7PX9 - chains A and G of the 7 polymer chains in the assembly; structure by electron microscopy, 3.80 A resolution.

# Chain A
Name: AAA ATPase forming ring-shaped complexes
Source organism: Mycobacterium tuberculosis
Reference sequence: A0A045JPX7 (A0A045JPX7_MYCTX); residues 1-609 here = UniProt positions 1-609
Amino-acid sequence (609 residues; numbered 1 to 609; the number before each row is that of its first residue):
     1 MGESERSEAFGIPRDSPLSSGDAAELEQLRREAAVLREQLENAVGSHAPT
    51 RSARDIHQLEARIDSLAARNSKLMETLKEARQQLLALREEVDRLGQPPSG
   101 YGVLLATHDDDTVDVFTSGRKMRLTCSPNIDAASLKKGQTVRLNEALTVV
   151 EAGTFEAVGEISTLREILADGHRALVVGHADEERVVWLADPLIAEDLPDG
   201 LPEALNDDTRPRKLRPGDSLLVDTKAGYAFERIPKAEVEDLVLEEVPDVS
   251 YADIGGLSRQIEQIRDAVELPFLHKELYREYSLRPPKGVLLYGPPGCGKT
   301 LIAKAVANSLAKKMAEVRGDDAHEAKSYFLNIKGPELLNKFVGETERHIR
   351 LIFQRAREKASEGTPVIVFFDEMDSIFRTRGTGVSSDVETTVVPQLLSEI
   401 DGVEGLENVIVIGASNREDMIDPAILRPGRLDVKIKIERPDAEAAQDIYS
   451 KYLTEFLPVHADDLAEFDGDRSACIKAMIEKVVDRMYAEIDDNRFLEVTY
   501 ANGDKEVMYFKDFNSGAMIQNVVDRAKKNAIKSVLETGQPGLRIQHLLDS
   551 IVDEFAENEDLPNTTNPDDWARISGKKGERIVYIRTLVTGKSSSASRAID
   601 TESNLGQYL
Unresolved in the structure: 1-96, 194-210, 316-325, 385-387, 590-609
Metal / ion sites: Mg2+: Thr300 (together with ATP)
Small-molecule neighbours: ATP (adenosine-5'-triphosphate): Asp253, Ile254, Gly255, Pro295, Gly296, Cys297, Gly298, Lys299, Thr300, Leu301, Asn416, Ile448, Tyr452, Gly516, Ala517, Gln520
Reported in the primary citation:
  - mutagenesis - K340A: abolished catalytic activity on ATP
  - mutagenesis - K340A: decreased catalytic activity on PupDHFR

# Chain G
Name: Prokaryotic ubiquitin-like protein Pup
Source organism: Mycobacterium tuberculosis
Reference sequence: A0A045GWT8 (A0A045GWT8_MYCTX); numbering as in UniProt (aligned over 1-64)
Amino-acid sequence (66 residues; row label = number of the first residue in the row; numbers below 1 keep their minus sign (Gly-1 is residue -1)):
    -1 GSMAQEQTKRGGGGGDDDDIAGSTAAGQERREKLTEETDDLLDEIDDVLE
    49 ENAEDFVRAYVQKGGQ
Unresolved in the structure: 16-64
Sequence notes: expression tag (-1 to 0)

# Interface between chain A and chain G
Pairs across the interface (4; chain A residue first):
  Lys340(A) - Gly9(G)
  Lys340(A) - Gly10(G)  hydrogen bond (backbone-backbone)
  Val342(A) - Gly10(G)
  Val384(A) - Glu4(G)
Other interface residues (no listed pair), chain A (5 interface residues in all): His179, Phe341
Other interface residues (no listed pair), chain G (4 interface residues in all): Gly12
The authors on this interface:
  - interface residues, chain A: Lys340(A), Phe341(A), Val384(A)

# Overview
5 residues of chain A and 4 residues of chain G are in contact; the contacts include 1 hydrogen bond. The
hydrogen-bonded pair Lys340(A)-Gly10(G) is a backbone contact. Chain A binds ATP. From the paper: K340A of
chain A abolishes catalytic activity on ATP; interface residues Lys340(A), Phe341(A) and Val384(A).
Here chain A is AAA ATPase forming ring-shaped complexes and chain G is Prokaryotic ubiquitin-like protein
Pup, both from Mycobacterium tuberculosis. Entry 7PX9 (Substrate-engaged mycobacterial Proteasome-associated
ATPase - focused 3D refinement (state A)) was determined by electron microscopy, deposited together with 7PXA,
7PXB, 7PXC and 7PXD.
